3LUO - chains A and B; structure by X-ray diffraction, 2.55 A resolution.

== Chain A ==
Molecule: Peptidyl-prolyl cis-trans isomerase
From: Thermus thermophilus
Notes: EC 5.2.1.8
Reference sequence: Q5SLE7 (Q5SLE7_THET8); residues 1-149 here = UniProt positions 1-149
Chain sequence (158 residues; each row starts with the number of its first residue):
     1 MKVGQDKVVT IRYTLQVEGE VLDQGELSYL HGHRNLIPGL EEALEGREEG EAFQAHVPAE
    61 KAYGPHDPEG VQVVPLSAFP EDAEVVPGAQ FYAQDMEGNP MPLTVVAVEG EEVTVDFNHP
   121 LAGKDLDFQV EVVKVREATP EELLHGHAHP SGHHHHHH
Not modelled in the structure: 81-86, 152-158
Construct notes: expression tag (150-158)
Metal / ion sites: Zn2+ site 1 near Glu49 (its only coordinating residue here); Zn2+ site 2: His145, His147, His149

== Chain B ==
Molecule: Suc-Ala-Leu-Pro-Phe-pNA
Chain sequence (6 residues; each row starts with the number of its first residue):
     1 XALPAX
Modified residues: SIN (succinic acid) at position 1; NIT (4-nitroaniline) at position 6

== Chain A / chain B interface ==
Residue-residue contacts - 16 pairs, chain A then chain B:
  Tyr13(A) with Pro4(B); NIT_6(B)
  Asp23(A) with NIT_6(B)
  Gln24(A) with NIT_6(B)
  Asn35(A) with Ala2(B); Leu3(B), hydrogen bond (backbone-backbone)
  Leu36(A) with SIN_1(B); Leu3(B), hydrophobic
  Ile37(A) with SIN_1(B); Leu3(B), hydrogen bond (backbone-backbone)
  Ala62(A) with SIN_1(B)
  Tyr63(A) with SIN_1(B); Ala2(B), hydrogen bond (side chain-backbone); Leu3(B); Pro4(B)
  Phe128(A) with Pro4(B), hydrophobic
Also at the interface, not in a pair above, chain A (13 interface residues in all): Leu27, Arg34, Pro38, Leu40

== In short ==
13 residues of chain A face 5 of chain B across their interface, with 3 hydrogen bonds. Polar pairs include
Tyr63(A)-Ala2(B), Asn35(A)-Leu3(B) and Ile37(A)-Leu3(B). The Zn2+ site 2 is built by His145(A), His147(A) and
His149(A).
Chain A is Peptidyl-prolyl cis-trans isomerase (Thermus thermophilus) and chain B is Suc-Ala-Leu-Pro-Phe-pNA;
the structure, Crystal Structure and functional characterization of the thermophilic prolyl isomerase and
chaperone SlyD, was determined by X-ray diffraction (same publication as 3CGM and 3CGN).
